Entry 7B2H (X-ray diffraction, 2.12 A resolution); this record covers chains A and C of the 6 polymer chains in the assembly.

# Chain A
Molecule: Methyl-coenzyme M reductase I subunit alpha
From: Methanothermobacter marburgensis (strain ATCC BAA-927 / DSM 2133 / JCM 14651 / NBRC 100331 / OCM 82 / Marburg)
Notes: EC 2.8.4.1; engineered mutation(s): wild-type
UniProt: P11558 (MCRA_METTM); residue numbers follow UniProt; this construct covers 1-550
Sequence (550 residues; row label = number of the first residue in the row):
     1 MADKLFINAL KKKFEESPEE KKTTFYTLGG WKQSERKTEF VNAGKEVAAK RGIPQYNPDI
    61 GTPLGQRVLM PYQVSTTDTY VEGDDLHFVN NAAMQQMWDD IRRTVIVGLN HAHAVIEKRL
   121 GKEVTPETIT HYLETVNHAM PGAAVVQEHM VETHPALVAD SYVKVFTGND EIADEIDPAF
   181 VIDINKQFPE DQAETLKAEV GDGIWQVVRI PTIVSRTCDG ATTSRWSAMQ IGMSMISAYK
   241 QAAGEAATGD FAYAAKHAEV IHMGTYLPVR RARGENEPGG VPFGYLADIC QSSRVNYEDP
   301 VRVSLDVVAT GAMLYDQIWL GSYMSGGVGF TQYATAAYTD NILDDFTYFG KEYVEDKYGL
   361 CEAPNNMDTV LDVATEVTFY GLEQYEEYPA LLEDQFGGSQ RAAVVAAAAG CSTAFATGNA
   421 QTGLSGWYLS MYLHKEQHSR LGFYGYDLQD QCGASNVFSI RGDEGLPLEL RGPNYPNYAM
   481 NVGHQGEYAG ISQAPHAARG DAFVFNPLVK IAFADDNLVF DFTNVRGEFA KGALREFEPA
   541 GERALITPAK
Unresolved in the structure: 1-2
Modified / non-standard residues: His257 (N1-methylated histidine; MHS); Arg271 (5-methyl-arginine; AGM); Gln400 (2-methyl-glutamine; MGN); Gly445 (thioglycin; GL3); Asp450 (didehydroaspartate; DYA); Cys452 (S-methylcysteine; SMC)
Curated features (UniProtKB/Swiss-Prot):
  - binding site (coenzyme F430): Gln147
  - binding site (coenzyme B): Arg225, Lys256, His257, Arg270
  - binding site (coenzyme M): Tyr333, Tyr444
  - modified residue: His257 (Pros-methylhistidine), Arg271 (5-methylarginine), Gly445 (1-thioglycine), Cys452 (S-methylcysteine)
Metal / ion sites: Mg2+ site 1: Glu19 (shared with 1 residue of chain D); Mg2+ site 2: Glu20 (shared with 1 residue of chain D); K+ site 1: Pro58, Ile60, Thr62; K+ site 2: Ala144 (shared with 2 residues of chain D); factor 430 Ni near Gln147 (its only coordinating residue here); K+ site 3: Ser215, Arg216, Cys218 (shared with 3 residues of chain D); Mg2+ site 3: Val269 (shared with 1 residue of chain D); Mg2+ site 4 near Asp356 (its only coordinating residue here)
Small-molecule neighbours:
  - 1-thioethanesulfonic acid (COM): Tyr333, Phe443, Tyr444
  - factor 430 (F43), molecule 1: Ala143, Ala144, Val145, Val146, Gln147, Met150, Val151, Met229, Gln230, Met233, Ile236, Ala243, Gly244
  - factor 430 (F43), molecule 2: Gly326, Gly327, Val328, Gly329, Phe330, Thr331, Gln332, Tyr333, Phe396, Gly397, Ser399, Gln400, Gly442, Phe443
  - Coenzyme B (TP7), molecule 1: Arg225, Lys256, His257
  - Coenzyme B (TP7), molecule 2: Arg270, Arg271, Leu320, Met324, Ser325, Phe330, Phe443, Ala479, Met480, Asn481, Val482
  - xenon (XE), molecule 1: Gln192, Ser293, Tyr297, His496, Ala497, Gly500, Asp501
  - xenon (XE), molecule 2: Ile460, Arg461, Gly462

# Chain C
Molecule: Methyl-coenzyme M reductase I subunit gamma
From: Methanothermobacter marburgensis (strain ATCC BAA-927 / DSM 2133 / JCM 14651 / NBRC 100331 / OCM 82 / Marburg)
Notes: EC 2.8.4.1; engineered mutation(s): wild-type
UniProt: P11562 (MCRG_METTM); numbering as in UniProt (aligned over 1-249)
Sequence (249 residues; row label = number of the first residue in the row):
     1 MAQYYPGTTK VAQNRRNFCN PEYELEKLRE ISDEDVVKIL GHRAPGEEYP SVHPPLEEMD
    61 EPEDAIREMV EPIDGAKAGD RVRYIQFTDS MYFAPAQPYV RSRAYLCRYR GADAGTLSGR
   121 QIIETRERDL EKISKELLET EFFDPARSGV RGKSVHGHSL RLDEDGMMFD MLRRQIYNKD
   181 TGRVEMVKNQ IGDELDEPVD LGEPLDEETL MEKTTIYRVD GEAYRDDVEA VEIMQRIHVL
   241 RSQGGFNLE
Unresolved in the structure: 1
Curated features (UniProtKB/Swiss-Prot):
  - binding site (coenzyme M): Arg120
Metal / ion sites: Mg2+: Glu249 (shared with 1 residue of chain E)
Small-molecule neighbours: factor 430 (F43): Leu117, Ser118, Gly119, Arg120, Lys153, Ser154, Val155, His156, Gly157, His158

# How chain A and chain C interact
Pairs across the interface (110):
  Phe14(A) with Arg161(C)
  Glu16(A) with Arg161(C), salt bridge
  Glu20(A) with Arg161(C)
  Lys21(A) with Tyr92(C); Arg161(C); Leu162(C), hydrogen bond (backbone-backbone); Asp220(C), salt bridge
  Lys22(A) with Leu162(C); Asp163(C); Glu164(C)
  Thr23(A) with Arg161(C); Leu162(C), hydrogen bond (backbone-backbone); Asp163(C); Glu164(C)
  Phe25(A) with Leu160(C), hydrophobic; Arg161(C); Phe169(C), hydrophobic
  Tyr26(A) with Phe169(C); Asp170(C), hydrogen bond (side chain-backbone); Arg173(C)
  Thr62(A) with Lys153(C); Ser154(C); Met171(C); Leu172(C)
  Pro63(A) with Met171(C)
  Leu64(A) with Met171(C)
  Gln66(A) with Phe169(C); Met171(C)
  Arg67(A) with His156(C), hydrogen bond; Leu160(C)
  Met367(A) with His238(C); Val239(C), hydrophobic; Ser242(C)
  Leu371(A) with Gln235(C)
  Thr375(A) with Gln235(C), hydrogen bond
  Glu376(A) with Arg225(C), salt bridge
  Phe379(A) with Tyr224(C), hydrophobic; Arg225(C)
  Glu383(A) with Val219(C)
  Glu386(A) with Tyr217(C); Arg218(C), hydrogen bond (backbone-side chain); Val219(C), hydrogen bond (side chain-backbone)
  Glu387(A) with Val219(C)
  Pro389(A) with Tyr92(C); Arg161(C)
  Leu392(A) with Met91(C), hydrophobic; Ser159(C)
  Glu393(A) with Ser159(C), hydrogen bond (backbone-backbone); Leu160(C); Arg161(C), salt bridge
  Phe396(A) with His156(C); His158(C); Ser159(C), hydrogen bond (backbone-side chain)
  Gly398(A) with Ser118(C), hydrogen bond (backbone-side chain)
  Arg401(A) with Met91(C); His158(C), hydrogen bond; Ser159(C)
  Ser425(A) with His238(C), hydrogen bond
  Leu429(A) with His238(C)
  Tyr432(A) with Met234(C), hydrophobic; His238(C); Arg241(C), hydrogen bond
  Leu433(A) with Tyr224(C); Val231(C), hydrophobic
  Lys435(A) with Tyr99(C); Arg103(C)
  Glu436(A) with Tyr5(C), hydrogen bond; Arg15(C), salt bridge; Arg103(C), salt bridge; Tyr217(C); Tyr224(C); Met234(C)
  Gln437(A) with Arg15(C); Ile216(C); Tyr217(C), hydrogen bond (backbone-backbone); Tyr224(C)
  His438(A) with Met91(C); Ile216(C); Tyr217(C)
  Ser439(A) with Arg15(C); Gln97(C); Pro98(C); Tyr99(C), hydrogen bond (backbone-backbone); Val100(C), hydrogen bond (side chain-backbone)
  Arg440(A) with Asp89(C), hydrogen bond (side chain-backbone); Met91(C); Gln97(C), hydrogen bond; Pro98(C); Tyr99(C); Ser118(C), hydrogen bond (side chain-backbone); His158(C); Ile216(C)
  Leu441(A) with Tyr99(C); Ser118(C)
  Gly442(A) with Leu117(C); Ser118(C), hydrogen bond (backbone-backbone)
  Tyr444(A) with Gly115(C); Thr116(C); Leu117(C); Ile122(C)
  Asp447(A) with Tyr99(C)
  Gln451(A) with Arg241(C), hydrogen bond
  Ala454(A) with His238(C); Arg241(C); Ser242(C)
  Ser455(A) with Arg241(C); Gly245(C), hydrogen bond (side chain-backbone)
  Phe458(A) with Phe246(C)
  Ser459(A) with Gly245(C)
  Ile460(A) with Leu248(C), hydrophobic
Interface residues without a listed pair, chain A (52 interface residues in all): Val370, Ala390, Gly397, Tyr428, Phe443
Interface residues without a listed pair, chain C (51 interface residues in all): Arg120, Met168, Thr215, Gly244

# In short
The interface between chain A and chain C involves 52 residues on one side and 51 on the other, with 23
hydrogen bonds and 6 salt bridges. Polar contacts include Glu16(A)-Arg161(C), Lys21(A)-Asp220(C) and
Glu376(A)-Arg225(C).
Chain A is Methyl-coenzyme M reductase I subunit alpha and chain C is Methyl-coenzyme M reductase I subunit
gamma, both from Methanothermobacter marburgensis (strain ATCC BAA-927 / DSM 2133 / JCM 14651 / NBRC 100331 /
OCM 82 / Marburg); the structure, Crystal structure of the methyl-coenzyme M reductase from
Methanothermobacter Marburgensis derivatized with xenon, was determined by X-ray diffraction (same publication
as 7B2C).
